7KH1 - chains A4 and A5 of the 48 polymer chains in the assembly; structure by electron microscopy, 3.20 A resolution.

== Chain A4 ==
Protein: baseplate stabilizing protein, gp12
From: Vibrio phage XM1
Chain sequence (118 residues; numbered 1 to 118; the number before each row is that of its first residue):
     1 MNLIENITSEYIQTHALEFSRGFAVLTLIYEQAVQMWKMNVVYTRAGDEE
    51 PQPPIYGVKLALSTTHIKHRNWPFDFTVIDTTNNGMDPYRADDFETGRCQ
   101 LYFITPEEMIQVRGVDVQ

== Chain A5 ==
Protein: baseplate wedge protein, gp16
From: Vibrio phage XM1
Chain sequence (404 residues; each row starts with the number of its first residue):
     1 MSLTFNENGVQTNTFSELRALLEAGYREIYGTDIVTDQESPDGQRINLET
    51 LLRFDIESAFSWLYSNLDPDLNTGDMQQIIGKLSGLVLLPASRSQWDVTI
   101 NMSRAKTLPAGYTITDENNQNWFLDSDVDVLIGDNEVTFLSSLWGSISGI
   151 SGSSFTQATPEIGVVSISASADAIQGREEETPEQFRLRRQRSTENPAQST
   201 IGSIYAKLAQINGVTDLQVYDNSSDTPDQITGSSNPDILNGSEPVTIGAH
   251 TMWVVIEGGSLDDIGEVVAKHRLGNTKGSVQVSYIDTLTKPNGDDFQIVN
   301 LHNIDRPVLGDLYVRLTATQKVSGSPIDTDAIKNKLSLVDFEIGQYVDAD
   351 ALYQQSLITNSNYNVTDLEVSLNGIDWTDGRVFSGYDGKLSISTSNVTIT
   401 TVPV
What the authors report for this chain:
  - conformationally variable residues (loop rearrangement): Ser-192 to Gln-198

== Interface between chain A4 and chain A5 ==
Contacting residue pairs (39):
  Ile-12(A4) / Thr-14(A5)
  Glu-31(A4) / Ser-58(A5)  hydrogen bond
  Ala-33(A4) / Asp-55(A5)
  Val-34(A4) / Ser-58(A5)
  Val-34(A4) / Ala-59(A5)  hydrophobic
  Val-34(A4) / Trp-62(A5)
  Met-36(A4) / Trp-62(A5)
  Lys-38(A4) / Val-10(A5)
  Lys-38(A4) / Thr-12(A5)  hydrogen bond
  Lys-38(A4) / Ser-61(A5)
  Pro-53(A4) / Asn-8(A5)
  Pro-54(A4) / Asn-8(A5)
  Ile-55(A4) / Asn-8(A5)
  Tyr-56(A4) / Asn-8(A5)  hydrogen bond (backbone-backbone)
  Tyr-56(A4) / Gly-9(A5)
  Tyr-56(A4) / Val-10(A5)  hydrogen bond (backbone-backbone)
  Tyr-56(A4) / Gln-11(A5)  hydrogen bond
  Gly-57(A4) / Tyr-64(A5)
  Lys-59(A4) / Ser-65(A5)  hydrogen bond (backbone-side chain)
  Lys-59(A4) / Asn-66(A5)  hydrogen bond
  Lys-59(A4) / Leu-71(A5)  hydrogen bond (side chain-backbone)
  Lys-59(A4) / Asn-72(A5)
  Ala-61(A4) / Leu-71(A5)  hydrophobic
  Ala-61(A4) / Arg-186(A5)
  Leu-62(A4) / Glu-183(A5)
  Leu-62(A4) / Arg-186(A5)  hydrogen bond (backbone-side chain)
  Ser-63(A4) / Glu-183(A5)  hydrogen bond
  Ser-63(A4) / Leu-187(A5)
  Thr-64(A4) / Asp-70(A5)
  Thr-64(A4) / Arg-186(A5)
  Thr-64(A4) / Gln-190(A5)  hydrogen bond
  His-66(A4) / Leu-71(A5)
  Gly-85(A4) / Thr-181(A5)
  Gly-85(A4) / Pro-182(A5)
  Gly-85(A4) / Glu-183(A5)  hydrogen bond (backbone-backbone)
  Met-86(A4) / Pro-182(A5)  hydrophobic
  Asp-87(A4) / Asn-72(A5)
  Asp-87(A4) / Thr-73(A5)
  Asp-87(A4) / Arg-186(A5)  salt bridge
Also at the interface, not in a pair above, chain A4 (23 interface residues in all): Val-58, Arg-70, Asn-84

== Overview ==
The interface between chain A4 and chain A5 involves 23 residues on one side and 24 on the other; the contacts
include 12 hydrogen bonds and 1 salt bridge. Polar contacts include Asp-87(A4)/Arg-186(A5),
Glu-31(A4)/Ser-58(A5) and Lys-38(A4)/Thr-12(A5). From the paper: conformational variability at Ser-192(A5).
Here chain A4 is baseplate stabilizing protein, gp12 and chain A5 is baseplate wedge protein, gp16, both from
Vibrio phage XM1. Entry 7KH1 (Baseplate Complex for Myoviridae Phage XM1) was determined by electron
microscopy, deposited together with 7KMX, 7KJK and 7KLN.
